4BY1 - chains A and B of the 16 polymer chains in the assembly; structure by X-ray diffraction, 3.60 A resolution.

# Chain A
Name: DNA-directed RNA polymerase II subunit RPB1
From: Saccharomyces cerevisiae
Notes: EC 2.7.7.6
UniProtKB: P04050 (RPB1_YEAST); residue numbers follow UniProt; this construct covers 1-1733
Chain sequence (1733 residues; row label = number of the first residue in the row):
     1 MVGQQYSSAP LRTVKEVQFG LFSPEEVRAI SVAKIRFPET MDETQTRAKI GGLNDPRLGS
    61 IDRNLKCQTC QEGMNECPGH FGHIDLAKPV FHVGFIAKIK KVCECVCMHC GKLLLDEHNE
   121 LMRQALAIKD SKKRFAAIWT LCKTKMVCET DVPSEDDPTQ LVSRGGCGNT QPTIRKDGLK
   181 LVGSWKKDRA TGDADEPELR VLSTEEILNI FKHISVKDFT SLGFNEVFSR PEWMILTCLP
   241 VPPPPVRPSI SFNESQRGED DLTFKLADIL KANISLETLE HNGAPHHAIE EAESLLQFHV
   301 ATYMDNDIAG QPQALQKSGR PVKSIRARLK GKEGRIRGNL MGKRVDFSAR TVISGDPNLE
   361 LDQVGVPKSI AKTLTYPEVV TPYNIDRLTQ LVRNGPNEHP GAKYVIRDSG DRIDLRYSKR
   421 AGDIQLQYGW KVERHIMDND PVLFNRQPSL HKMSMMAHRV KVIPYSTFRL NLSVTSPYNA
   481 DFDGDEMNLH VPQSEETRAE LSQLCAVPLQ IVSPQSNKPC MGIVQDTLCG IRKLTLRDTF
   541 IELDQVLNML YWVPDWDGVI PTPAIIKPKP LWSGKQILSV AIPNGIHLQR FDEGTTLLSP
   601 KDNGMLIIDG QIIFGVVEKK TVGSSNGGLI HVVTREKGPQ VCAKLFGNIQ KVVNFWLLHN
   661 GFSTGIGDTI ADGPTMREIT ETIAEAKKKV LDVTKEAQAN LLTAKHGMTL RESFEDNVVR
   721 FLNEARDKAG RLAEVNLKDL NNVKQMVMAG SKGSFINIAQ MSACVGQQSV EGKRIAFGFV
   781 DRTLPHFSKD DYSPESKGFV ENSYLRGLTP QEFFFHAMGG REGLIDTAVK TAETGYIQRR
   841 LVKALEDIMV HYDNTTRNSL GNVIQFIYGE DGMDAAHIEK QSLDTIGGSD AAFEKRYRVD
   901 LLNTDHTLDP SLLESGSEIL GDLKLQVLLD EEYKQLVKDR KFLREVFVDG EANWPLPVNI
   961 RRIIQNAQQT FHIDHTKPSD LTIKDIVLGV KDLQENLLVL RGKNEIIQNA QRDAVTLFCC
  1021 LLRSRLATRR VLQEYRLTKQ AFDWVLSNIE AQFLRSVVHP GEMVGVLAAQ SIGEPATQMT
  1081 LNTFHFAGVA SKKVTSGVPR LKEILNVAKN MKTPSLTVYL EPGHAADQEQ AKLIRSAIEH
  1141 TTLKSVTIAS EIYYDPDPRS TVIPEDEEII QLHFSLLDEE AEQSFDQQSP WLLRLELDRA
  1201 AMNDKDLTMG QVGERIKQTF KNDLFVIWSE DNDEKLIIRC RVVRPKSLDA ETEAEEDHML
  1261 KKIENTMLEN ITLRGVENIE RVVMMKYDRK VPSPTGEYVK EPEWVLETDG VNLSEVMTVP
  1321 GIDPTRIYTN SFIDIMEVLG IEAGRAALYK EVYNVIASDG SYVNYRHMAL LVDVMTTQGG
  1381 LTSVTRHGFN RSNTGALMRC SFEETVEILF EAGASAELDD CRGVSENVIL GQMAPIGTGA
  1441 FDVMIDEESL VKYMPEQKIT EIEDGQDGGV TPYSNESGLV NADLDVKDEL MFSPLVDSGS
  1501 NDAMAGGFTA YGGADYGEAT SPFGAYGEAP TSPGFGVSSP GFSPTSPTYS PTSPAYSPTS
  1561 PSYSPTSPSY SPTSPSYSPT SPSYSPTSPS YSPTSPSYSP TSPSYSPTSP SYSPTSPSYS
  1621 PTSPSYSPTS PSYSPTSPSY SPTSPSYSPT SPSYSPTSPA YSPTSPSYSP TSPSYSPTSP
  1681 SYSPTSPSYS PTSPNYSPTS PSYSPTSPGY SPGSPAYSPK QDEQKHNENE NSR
Unresolved in the structure: 1, 187-194, 1084-1093, 1245-1253, 1456-1733
Bound ions: Zn2+ site 1: Cys-67, Cys-70, Cys-77, His-80; Zn2+ site 2: Cys-107, Cys-110, Cys-148, Cys-167; Mg2+: Asp-481, Asp-483, Asp-485 (together with AMP-CPP) (shared with 1 residue of chain P)
Small-molecule neighbours: AMP-CPP (APC; diphosphomethylphosphonic acid adenosyl ester): Arg-446, Pro-448, Asn-479, Asp-481, Asp-483, Gln-1078, Leu-1081
Swiss-Prot annotation at these positions:
  - region: Pro-248 to Asp-260 (Lid loop), Asn-306 to Lys-323 (Rudder loop), Pro-810 to Glu-822 (Bridging helix)
  - binding site (Zn(2+)): Cys-67, Cys-70, Cys-77, His-80, Cys-107, Cys-110, Cys-148, Cys-167
  - binding site (Mg(2+)): Asp-481, Asp-483, Asp-485
  - modified residue: Thr-1471 (Phosphothreonine)
  - cross-link (Glycyl lysine isopeptide (Lys-Gly)): Lys-695 (interchain with G-Cter in ubiquitin), Lys-1246 (interchain with G-Cter in ubiquitin), Lys-1350 (interchain with G-Cter in ubiquitin)
  - natural variant: Ser-1653 to Pro-1659 (deletion: In strain: A364A)
  - mutagenesis: Lys-1246 (K1246R: Impairs ubiquitination during transcription stress)

# Chain B
Name: DNA-directed RNA polymerase II subunit RPB2
From: Saccharomyces cerevisiae
Notes: EC 2.7.7.6
UniProtKB: P08518 (RPB2_YEAST); the construct lacks a stretch of the UniProt sequence and is renumbered around it, so the offset changes along the chain: 1-919 = UniProt 1-919; 920-930 = UniProt 922-932; 933-1224 = UniProt 933-1224
Chain sequence (1224 residues; row label = number of the first residue in the row; note: 2 numbers in that range are skipped by the numbering (no residue carries them; nothing is unmodelled there); a row labelled like 919A-919B holds insertion residues (919A, then the next letters in order)):
     1 MSDLANSEKY YDEDPYGFED ESAPITAEDS WAVISAFFRE KGLVSQQLDS FNQFVDYTLQ
    61 DIICEDSTLI LEQLAQHTTE SDNISRKYEI SFGKIYVTKP MVNESDGVTH ALYPQEARLR
   121 NLTYSSGLFV DVKKRTYEAI DVPGRELKYE LIAEESEDDS ESGKVFIGRL PIMLRSKNCY
   181 LSEATESDLY KLKECPFDMG GYFIINGSEK VLIAQERSAG NIVQVFKKAA PSPISHVAEI
   241 RSALEKGSRF ISTLQVKLYG REGSSARTIK ATLPYIKQDI PIVIIFRALG IIPDGEILEH
   301 ICYDVNDWQM LEMLKPCVED GFVIQDRETA LDFIGRRGTA LGIKKEKRIQ YAKDILQKEF
   361 LPHITQLEGF ESRKAFFLGY MINRLLLCAL DRKDQDDRDH FGKKRLDLAG PLLAQLFKTL
   421 FKKLTKDIFR YMQRTVEEAH DFNMKLAINA KTITSGLKYA LATGNWEQKK AMSSRAAGVS
   481 QVLNRYTYSS TLSHLRRTNT PIGRDGKLAK PRQLHNTHWG LVCPAETPEG QACGLVKNLS
   541 LMSCISVGTD PMPIITFLSE WGMEPLEDYV PHQSPDATRV FVNGVWHGVH RNPARLMETL
   601 RTLRRKGDIN PEVSMIRDIR EKELKIFTDA GRVYRPLFIV EDDESLGHKE LKVRKGHIAK
   661 LMATEYQDIE GGFEDVEEYT WSSLLNEGLV EYIDAEEEES ILIAMQPEDL EPAEANEEND
   721 LDVDPAKRIR VSHHATTFTH CEIHPSMILG VAASIIPFPD HNQSPRNTYQ SAMGKQAMGV
   781 FLTNYNVRMD TMANILYYPQ KPLGTTRAME YLKFRELPAG QNAIVAIACY SGYNQEDSMI
   841 MNQSSIDRGL FRSLFFRSYM DQEKKYGMSI TETFEKPQRT NTLRMKHGTY DKLDDDGLIA
   901 PGVRVSGEDV IIGKTTPIS
919A-919B PD
   920 EEELGQRTAY H
   933 SKRDASTPLR STENGIVDQV LVTTNQDGLK FVKVRVRTTK IPQIGDKFAS RHGQKGTIGI
   993 TYRREDMPFT AEGIVPDLII NPHAIPSRMT VAHLIECLLS KVAALSGNEG DASPFTDITV
  1053 EGISKLLREH GYQSRGFEVM YNGHTGKKLM AQIFFGPTYY QRLRHMVDDK IHARARGPMQ
  1113 VLTRQPVEGR SRDGGLRFGE MERDCMIAHG AASFLKERLM EASDAFRVHI CGICGLMTVI
  1173 AKLNHNQFEC KGCDNKIDIY QIHIPYAAKL LFQELMAMNI TPRLYTDRSR DF
Unresolved in the structure: 1-19, 71-89, 135-163, 336-344, 438-445, 503-508, 669-677, 716-721, 919A-919B, 920-930
Bound ions: Zn2+: Cys-1163, Cys-1166, Cys-1182, Cys-1185
Small-molecule neighbours: AMP-CPP (APC; diphosphomethylphosphonic acid adenosyl ester): Arg-766, Tyr-769, Asp-837, Lys-987, Arg-1020

# How chain A and chain B interact
Pairs across the interface (459; chain A residue first):
  Val-2(A) / Ala-1157(B)
  Val-2(A) / Phe-1158(B)
  Val-2(A) / Arg-1159(B)
  Val-2(A) / His-1195(B)
  Gly-3(A) / Phe-1158(B)
  Gly-3(A) / Arg-1159(B)
  Gln-4(A) / Arg-1159(B)
  Gln-5(A) / Arg-1159(B)  hydrogen bond (backbone-side chain)
  Gln-5(A) / Leu-1175(B)
  Gln-5(A) / Asn-1176(B)  hydrogen bond
  Tyr-6(A) / Leu-1175(B)
  Ser-7(A) / Arg-1159(B)
  Ser-7(A) / His-1161(B)  hydrogen bond
  Ser-7(A) / Leu-1175(B)
  Ser-7(A) / Phe-1180(B)
  Ser-7(A) / Gln-1193(B)  hydrogen bond
  Ser-8(A) / Asn-1178(B)  hydrogen bond
  Ser-8(A) / Phe-1180(B)
  Ala-9(A) / His-1161(B)
  Ala-9(A) / Phe-1180(B)  hydrophobic
  Ala-9(A) / Ile-1191(B)
  Ala-9(A) / Gln-1193(B)
  Pro-10(A) / Ile-1191(B)
  Pro-10(A) / Tyr-1192(B)  hydrophobic
  Pro-10(A) / Gln-1193(B)  hydrogen bond (backbone-backbone)
  Leu-11(A) / Gln-1193(B)
  Leu-11(A) / His-1195(B)
  Arg-12(A) / Tyr-1192(B)  hydrogen bond
  Arg-12(A) / Gln-1193(B)  hydrogen bond (backbone-backbone)
  Arg-12(A) / Ile-1194(B)
  Arg-12(A) / Thr-1218(B)  hydrogen bond
  Thr-13(A) / Thr-1218(B)
  Val-14(A) / Ile-1194(B)  hydrophobic
  Val-14(A) / Leu-1216(B)  hydrophobic
  Val-14(A) / Tyr-1217(B)
  Lys-15(A) / Tyr-1217(B)  hydrogen bond (backbone-backbone)
  Lys-15(A) / Thr-1218(B)
  Lys-15(A) / Asp-1219(B)
  Lys-15(A) / Arg-1220(B)  hydrogen bond (backbone-side chain)
  Glu-16(A) / Arg-1215(B)
  Glu-16(A) / Leu-1216(B)
  Glu-16(A) / Tyr-1217(B)  hydrogen bond (backbone-backbone)
  Glu-16(A) / Asp-1219(B)
  Glu-16(A) / Arg-1220(B)
  Glu-16(A) / Ser-1221(B)  hydrogen bond
  Glu-16(A) / Arg-1222(B)
  Val-17(A) / Arg-1215(B)
  Val-17(A) / Leu-1216(B)  hydrophobic
  Gln-18(A) / Thr-1213(B)
  Gln-18(A) / Arg-1215(B)  hydrogen bond (backbone-backbone)
  Gln-18(A) / Tyr-1217(B)
  Phe-19(A) / Thr-1213(B)
  Gly-20(A) / Ile-1212(B)
  Gly-20(A) / Thr-1213(B)  hydrogen bond (backbone-backbone)
  Leu-21(A) / Asn-1211(B)
  Leu-21(A) / Thr-1213(B)
  Phe-22(A) / Met-1208(B)  hydrophobic
  Phe-22(A) / Asn-1211(B)  hydrogen bond (backbone-backbone)
  Phe-22(A) / Thr-1213(B)
  Glu-26(A) / Cys-1166(B)
  Glu-26(A) / Leu-1168(B)
  Glu-26(A) / Arg-1215(B)  salt bridge
  Ala-29(A) / Lys-1183(B)
  Ala-29(A) / Gly-1184(B)
  Ile-30(A) / Leu-1168(B)  hydrophobic
  Ile-30(A) / Thr-1170(B)
  Ile-30(A) / Lys-1183(B)  hydrogen bond (backbone-side chain)
  Val-32(A) / Lys-1183(B)
  Gln-68(A) / Ile-1172(B)
  Thr-69(A) / Lys-1174(B)
  Cys-70(A) / Lys-1174(B)
  Gln-71(A) / Lys-1174(B)
  Gln-71(A) / Leu-1175(B)
  Gln-71(A) / Asn-1176(B)  hydrogen bond
  Gln-71(A) / His-1177(B)
  Glu-72(A) / Ala-1173(B)
  Glu-72(A) / Lys-1174(B)
  Glu-72(A) / Leu-1175(B)  hydrogen bond (side chain-backbone)
  Met-74(A) / Arg-1116(B)  hydrogen bond (backbone-side chain)
  Asn-75(A) / Arg-1116(B)
  Glu-76(A) / Phe-1158(B)
  Glu-76(A) / Arg-1159(B)  salt bridge
  Pro-78(A) / Lys-1201(B)
  Gly-79(A) / Lys-1201(B)
  Gly-79(A) / Gln-1205(B)
  Phe-81(A) / Gln-1205(B)
  Phe-81(A) / Met-1208(B)  hydrophobic
  Phe-81(A) / Ala-1209(B)
  His-92(A) / Met-1210(B)
  His-92(A) / Asn-1211(B)
  Phe-95(A) / Ile-1212(B)  hydrophobic
  Phe-228(A) / Arg-1215(B)
  Trp-233(A) / Asn-1211(B)
  Leu-236(A) / Asn-1211(B)
  Pro-240(A) / Met-1208(B)
  Pro-240(A) / Asn-1211(B)
  Pro-242(A) / Ala-1209(B)  hydrophobic
  Pro-245(A) / Leu-1114(B)
  Pro-245(A) / Tyr-1198(B)
  Pro-245(A) / Lys-1201(B)
  Val-246(A) / Leu-1114(B)
  Val-246(A) / Leu-1202(B)  hydrophobic
  Val-246(A) / Gln-1205(B)
  Pro-248(A) / Leu-1114(B)
  Asn-253(A) / Arg-884(B)  hydrogen bond
  Asn-253(A) / Arg-935(B)
  Glu-254(A) / Ile-918(B)
  Glu-254(A) / Arg-935(B)
  Ser-255(A) / Ile-918(B)
  Gln-256(A) / Tyr-866(B)
  Tyr-303(A) / Ala-1209(B)  hydrogen bond (side chain-backbone)
  Met-304(A) / Met-1210(B)  hydrophobic
  Ser-318(A) / Lys-470(B)
  Ser-318(A) / Ala-471(B)
  Gly-319(A) / Lys-470(B)
  Ile-325(A) / Glu-1206(B)
  Ile-325(A) / Ala-1209(B)  hydrophobic
  Ile-325(A) / Met-1210(B)  hydrophobic
  Arg-328(A) / Glu-1206(B)  salt bridge
  Leu-329(A) / Glu-1206(B)
  Leu-329(A) / Met-1210(B)  hydrophobic
  Arg-335(A) / Leu-1114(B)
  Arg-335(A) / Ala-1199(B)
  Arg-335(A) / Leu-1202(B)
  Arg-335(A) / Glu-1206(B)  salt bridge
  Ile-336(A) / Leu-1203(B)  hydrophobic
  Arg-337(A) / Arg-1129(B)  hydrogen bond (backbone-side chain)
  Arg-337(A) / Glu-1132(B)  salt bridge
  Gly-338(A) / Arg-1129(B)  hydrogen bond (backbone-side chain)
  Asn-339(A) / Thr-1115(B)
  Asn-339(A) / Gln-1117(B)  hydrogen bond (backbone-side chain)
  Asn-339(A) / Asp-1156(B)
  Asn-339(A) / Ala-1199(B)
  Leu-340(A) / Pro-1197(B)  hydrophobic
  Leu-340(A) / Ala-1199(B)  hydrophobic
  Leu-340(A) / Ala-1200(B)
  Met-341(A) / Glu-1132(B)
  Met-341(A) / Arg-1135(B)
  Gly-342(A) / Arg-1129(B)  hydrogen bond (backbone-side chain)
  Gly-342(A) / Phe-1130(B)
  Lys-343(A) / Gln-1117(B)
  Lys-343(A) / Leu-1128(B)
  Lys-343(A) / Arg-1129(B)
  Lys-343(A) / Phe-1130(B)  hydrogen bond (backbone-backbone)
  Lys-343(A) / Leu-1151(B)  hydrogen bond (side chain-backbone)
  Lys-343(A) / Ser-1155(B)
  Lys-343(A) / Asp-1156(B)
  Lys-343(A) / Pro-1197(B)
  Arg-344(A) / Gln-1117(B)
  Arg-344(A) / Pro-1118(B)
  Arg-344(A) / Val-1119(B)
  Arg-344(A) / Glu-1120(B)  salt bridge
  Arg-344(A) / Gly-1121(B)
  Arg-344(A) / Gly-1127(B)  hydrogen bond (side chain-backbone)
  Arg-344(A) / Leu-1128(B)
  Arg-344(A) / Arg-1129(B)
  Arg-344(A) / Ser-1155(B)  hydrogen bond (backbone-side chain)
  Val-345(A) / Pro-1118(B)
  Val-345(A) / Gly-1127(B)
  Val-345(A) / Leu-1128(B)  hydrogen bond (backbone-backbone)
  Val-345(A) / Phe-1130(B)  hydrophobic
  Val-345(A) / Arg-1150(B)
  Val-345(A) / Ala-1154(B)
  Asp-346(A) / Arg-1106(B)  salt bridge
  Asp-346(A) / Arg-1108(B)
  Asp-346(A) / Gly-1109(B)
  Asp-346(A) / Met-1111(B)
  Asp-346(A) / Pro-1118(B)
  Asp-346(A) / Arg-1150(B)  hydrogen bond (backbone-side chain)
  Asp-346(A) / Ala-1154(B)  hydrogen bond (backbone-backbone)
  Phe-347(A) / Arg-1106(B)  hydrogen bond (backbone-backbone)
  Phe-347(A) / Ala-1107(B)
  Phe-347(A) / Arg-1108(B)
  Phe-347(A) / Arg-1150(B)  hydrogen bond (backbone-side chain)
  Ser-348(A) / Ala-1105(B)
  Ser-348(A) / Arg-1106(B)  hydrogen bond (backbone-backbone)
  Ser-348(A) / Gly-1127(B)
  Ser-348(A) / Leu-1128(B)  hydrogen bond (side chain-backbone)
  Ala-349(A) / His-1104(B)
  Ala-349(A) / Ala-1105(B)  hydrophobic
  Ala-349(A) / Leu-1128(B)
  Arg-350(A) / Lys-1102(B)
  Arg-350(A) / Ile-1103(B)
  Arg-350(A) / His-1104(B)  hydrogen bond (backbone-backbone)
  Arg-350(A) / Leu-1128(B)
  Thr-351(A) / Val-1099(B)
  Thr-351(A) / Ile-1103(B)
  Val-352(A) / Gly-977(B)
  Val-352(A) / Val-1099(B)  hydrophobic
  Val-352(A) / Lys-1102(B)
  Ser-354(A) / Ile-990(B)
  Gly-355(A) / Tyr-833(B)
  Asp-356(A) / Tyr-833(B)  hydrogen bond
  Pro-357(A) / Ser-831(B)
  Pro-357(A) / Gly-832(B)
  Pro-357(A) / Tyr-833(B)
  Asn-358(A) / Tyr-833(B)  hydrogen bond
  Ser-369(A) / Ile-1103(B)
  Ile-370(A) / Ile-1103(B)  hydrophobic
  Ile-370(A) / Ala-1105(B)  hydrophobic
  Thr-373(A) / Ala-1105(B)
  Thr-373(A) / Ala-1107(B)
  Leu-374(A) / Arg-1106(B)
  Leu-374(A) / Ala-1107(B)  hydrophobic
  Tyr-404(A) / Arg-1108(B)
  Arg-412(A) / Arg-1108(B)
  Glu-433(A) / Arg-1108(B)  salt bridge
  Gln-447(A) / Glu-1134(B)
  Ser-449(A) / Met-1133(B)
  Ser-449(A) / Glu-1134(B)  hydrogen bond
  Ser-449(A) / Cys-1137(B)
  His-451(A) / Cys-1137(B)  hydrogen bond (backbone-side chain)
  Lys-452(A) / His-1141(B)  hydrogen bond (backbone-side chain)
  Met-455(A) / Phe-1130(B)  hydrophobic
  Met-455(A) / Glu-1134(B)
  Met-455(A) / Cys-1137(B)  hydrophobic
  Met-455(A) / Met-1138(B)  hydrophobic
  Met-455(A) / His-1141(B)  hydrogen bond (backbone-side chain)
  Tyr-465(A) / Ile-976(B)  hydrophobic
  Ser-466(A) / Gln-975(B)  hydrogen bond
  Ser-466(A) / Val-1099(B)
  Ser-466(A) / Asp-1100(B)  hydrogen bond
  Ser-466(A) / Ile-1103(B)
  Thr-467(A) / Gly-977(B)
  Arg-469(A) / Tyr-833(B)
  Arg-469(A) / Gly-991(B)  hydrogen bond (side chain-backbone)
  Leu-472(A) / Gln-835(B)
  Leu-472(A) / Glu-836(B)
  Thr-475(A) / Glu-836(B)
  Ala-480(A) / Glu-836(B)
  Asp-481(A) / Asp-837(B)
  Phe-482(A) / Gln-835(B)
  Phe-482(A) / Glu-836(B)  hydrogen bond (backbone-backbone)
  Phe-482(A) / Asp-837(B)
  Phe-482(A) / Ser-838(B)
  Phe-482(A) / Thr-989(B)  hydrogen bond (backbone-side chain)
  Asp-483(A) / Asp-837(B)
  Asp-483(A) / Lys-979(B)
  Asp-483(A) / Lys-987(B)  salt bridge
  Asp-483(A) / Thr-989(B)
  Gly-484(A) / Thr-989(B)
  Gly-484(A) / Lys-1102(B)
  Glu-486(A) / Lys-1102(B)
  Asn-488(A) / Leu-1128(B)
  His-490(A) / Arg-1150(B)  hydrogen bond
  Val-491(A) / Arg-1150(B)  hydrogen bond (backbone-side chain)
  Pro-492(A) / Glu-1149(B)
  Gln-493(A) / Glu-1149(B)  hydrogen bond (backbone-side chain)
  Ser-494(A) / Glu-1149(B)  hydrogen bond (backbone-side chain)
  Glu-496(A) / Ser-1145(B)
  Thr-497(A) / Phe-1146(B)
  Thr-497(A) / Glu-1149(B)
  Glu-500(A) / Ala-1143(B)
  Glu-500(A) / Ala-1144(B)  hydrogen bond (side chain-backbone)
  Glu-500(A) / Ser-1145(B)  hydrogen bond (side chain-backbone)
  Glu-500(A) / Phe-1146(B)  hydrogen bond (side chain-backbone)
  Leu-504(A) / His-1141(B)
  Cys-505(A) / Met-1138(B)  hydrophobic
  Cys-505(A) / His-1141(B)
  Gln-510(A) / His-1141(B)  hydrogen bond
  Val-524(A) / Gln-835(B)
  Gln-525(A) / Gln-835(B)
  Gln-525(A) / Glu-836(B)  hydrogen bond (side chain-backbone)
  Gln-525(A) / His-1015(B)
  Asp-526(A) / Cys-829(B)  hydrogen bond
  Asp-526(A) / Gly-832(B)
  Asp-526(A) / Asn-834(B)
  Asp-526(A) / Gln-835(B)  hydrogen bond
  Asp-526(A) / Asn-1013(B)  hydrogen bond
  Asp-526(A) / His-1015(B)
  Thr-527(A) / Gln-835(B)
  Cys-529(A) / His-1015(B)
  Glu-542(A) / Lys-1079(B)  salt bridge
  Leu-657(A) / Cys-829(B)  hydrophobic
  Leu-658(A) / Tyr-830(B)  hydrophobic
  Leu-658(A) / Asn-1074(B)  hydrogen bond (backbone-side chain)
  Leu-658(A) / His-1076(B)
  Leu-658(A) / Leu-1081(B)
  His-659(A) / Asn-1074(B)  hydrogen bond
  His-659(A) / Thr-1077(B)
  Asn-660(A) / Leu-1081(B)
  Asn-660(A) / Met-1082(B)  hydrogen bond (backbone-backbone)
  Asn-660(A) / Ala-1083(B)  hydrogen bond (backbone-backbone)
  Gly-661(A) / Leu-1081(B)
  Gly-661(A) / Ala-1083(B)
  Phe-662(A) / Ile-827(B)
  Phe-662(A) / Ala-828(B)
  Phe-662(A) / Cys-829(B)  hydrogen bond (backbone-backbone)
  Phe-662(A) / Pro-1014(B)  hydrophobic
  Ser-663(A) / Ile-827(B)  hydrogen bond (side chain-backbone)
  Ser-663(A) / Pro-1014(B)
  Ser-663(A) / Gln-1084(B)
  Ser-663(A) / Ile-1085(B)
  Ser-663(A) / Phe-1086(B)  hydrogen bond (side chain-backbone)
  Thr-664(A) / Ile-827(B)
  Thr-664(A) / Ile-1017(B)
  Thr-664(A) / Phe-1086(B)
  Gly-665(A) / Leu-1026(B)
  Gly-665(A) / Phe-1069(B)
  Gly-665(A) / Phe-1086(B)
  Ile-666(A) / Leu-1026(B)  hydrophobic
  Ile-666(A) / Ile-1027(B)  hydrophobic
  Ile-666(A) / Leu-1030(B)  hydrophobic
  Ile-666(A) / Val-1052(B)  hydrophobic
  Ile-666(A) / Arg-1067(B)
  Ile-666(A) / Phe-1086(B)  hydrophobic
  Asp-668(A) / Phe-1069(B)
  Ile-670(A) / Arg-1067(B)
  Thr-680(A) / Ile-729(B)
  Ile-683(A) / Ile-729(B)  hydrophobic
  Met-746(A) / His-1015(B)  hydrogen bond
  Met-746(A) / Pro-1018(B)  hydrophobic
  Ser-751(A) / His-1015(B)
  Lys-752(A) / His-1015(B)
  Lys-752(A) / Ser-1019(B)
  Lys-752(A) / Arg-1020(B)
  Asn-757(A) / Pro-1018(B)
  Asn-757(A) / Ser-1019(B)
  Asn-757(A) / Met-1021(B)
  Gln-760(A) / Met-1021(B)
  Met-761(A) / Pro-1018(B)
  Met-761(A) / Met-1021(B)  hydrophobic
  Met-761(A) / Val-1023(B)  hydrophobic
  Glu-771(A) / Lys-510(B)
  Glu-771(A) / Gln-513(B)
  Ala-776(A) / Asn-516(B)
  Gly-778(A) / His-400(B)
  Gly-778(A) / His-515(B)
  Gly-778(A) / Asn-516(B)  hydrogen bond (backbone-side chain)
  Phe-779(A) / Asn-516(B)
  Phe-779(A) / Thr-517(B)
  Phe-779(A) / Glu-698(B)
  Phe-779(A) / Glu-699(B)
  Val-780(A) / Glu-699(B)  hydrogen bond (backbone-side chain)
  Arg-782(A) / Glu-698(B)  hydrogen bond (side chain-backbone)
  Arg-782(A) / Glu-699(B)  hydrogen bond (side chain-backbone)
  Arg-782(A) / Ile-701(B)  hydrogen bond (side chain-backbone)
  Thr-783(A) / Asn-516(B)
  Pro-785(A) / Glu-698(B)
  Pro-785(A) / Ile-701(B)
  Pro-785(A) / Leu-702(B)
  Pro-785(A) / Ile-703(B)  hydrogen bond (backbone-backbone)
  His-786(A) / Trp-519(B)
  His-786(A) / Leu-702(B)
  His-786(A) / Ile-703(B)
  His-786(A) / Met-705(B)
  His-786(A) / Glu-742(B)  salt bridge
  Phe-787(A) / Leu-702(B)
  Lys-789(A) / Arg-620(B)
  Glu-795(A) / Val-731(B)
  Glu-801(A) / Ile-729(B)
  Asn-802(A) / Arg-728(B)
  Asn-802(A) / Ile-729(B)  hydrogen bond (side chain-backbone)
  Tyr-804(A) / His-761(B)  hydrogen bond (backbone-side chain)
  Tyr-804(A) / Asn-762(B)
  Tyr-804(A) / Gln-763(B)
  Tyr-804(A) / Met-1021(B)  hydrophobic
  Tyr-804(A) / Val-1023(B)  hydrophobic
  Leu-805(A) / His-761(B)  hydrogen bond (backbone-side chain)
  Leu-805(A) / Val-1023(B)  hydrophobic
  Leu-805(A) / Val-1052(B)
  Arg-806(A) / Pro-725(B)
  Arg-806(A) / Lys-727(B)  hydrogen bond (side chain-backbone)
  Arg-806(A) / Arg-728(B)
  Arg-806(A) / Ile-729(B)
  Arg-806(A) / His-761(B)
  Gly-807(A) / Arg-728(B)
  Gly-807(A) / Asp-760(B)
  Gly-807(A) / His-761(B)
  Leu-808(A) / Arg-728(B)  hydrogen bond (backbone-side chain)
  Leu-808(A) / Asp-760(B)  hydrogen bond (backbone-backbone)
  Leu-808(A) / Phe-1047(B)
  Thr-809(A) / Ile-729(B)
  Thr-809(A) / Phe-1047(B)
  Pro-810(A) / Trp-519(B)
  Pro-810(A) / Met-705(B)  hydrophobic
  Pro-810(A) / Pro-745(B)  hydrophobic
  Pro-810(A) / Phe-1047(B)  hydrophobic
  Gln-811(A) / Met-705(B)
  Gln-811(A) / Val-731(B)
  Phe-813(A) / Ile-748(B)  hydrophobic
  Phe-813(A) / Leu-749(B)  hydrophobic
  Phe-813(A) / Pro-759(B)
  Phe-813(A) / Asn-767(B)
  Phe-813(A) / Phe-1047(B)  hydrophobic
  Phe-814(A) / Leu-514(B)  hydrophobic
  Phe-814(A) / His-515(B)
  Phe-814(A) / Asn-516(B)
  Phe-814(A) / Trp-519(B)  hydrophobic
  His-816(A) / Gln-763(B)
  His-816(A) / Ser-764(B)  hydrogen bond (side chain-backbone)
  Ala-817(A) / Leu-514(B)
  Ala-817(A) / Pro-524(B)  hydrophobic
  Ala-817(A) / Ser-764(B)
  Met-818(A) / Leu-514(B)
  Met-818(A) / Asn-516(B)
  Gly-820(A) / Ser-764(B)
  Arg-821(A) / Arg-512(B)  hydrogen bond (side chain-backbone)
  Arg-821(A) / Leu-514(B)
  Arg-821(A) / Pro-524(B)  hydrogen bond (side chain-backbone)
  Arg-821(A) / Thr-527(B)
  Arg-821(A) / Lys-537(B)
  Leu-824(A) / Glu-529(B)
  Leu-824(A) / Cys-533(B)  hydrophobic
  Leu-824(A) / Thr-768(B)
  Leu-824(A) / Tyr-769(B)  hydrophobic
  Ile-825(A) / Arg-512(B)
  Ile-825(A) / Gln-513(B)
  Ala-828(A) / Gly-530(B)
  Ala-828(A) / Gln-531(B)
  Arg-839(A) / Glu-1132(B)  salt bridge
  Val-842(A) / Asp-1136(B)
  Lys-843(A) / Glu-1132(B)  salt bridge
  Lys-843(A) / Arg-1135(B)
  Glu-846(A) / Arg-1135(B)  salt bridge
  Glu-1062(A) / Ala-1140(B)
  Met-1063(A) / Ile-1139(B)
  Met-1063(A) / Ala-1140(B)
  Val-1066(A) / Asp-1136(B)
  Val-1066(A) / Ile-1139(B)  hydrophobic
  Val-1066(A) / Ala-1140(B)  hydrophobic
  Gln-1070(A) / Ala-1140(B)
  Lys-1144(A) / Glu-262(B)  salt bridge
  His-1258(A) / Glu-319(B)  salt bridge
  Asn-1265(A) / Gly-263(B)
  Asn-1265(A) / Ser-265(B)
  Glu-1269(A) / Gly-263(B)
  Leu-1409(A) / Leu-1207(B)  hydrophobic
  Phe-1410(A) / Met-1210(B)  hydrophobic
  Phe-1410(A) / Ile-1212(B)  hydrophobic
  Leu-1418(A) / Arg-1222(B)  hydrogen bond (backbone-side chain)
  Asp-1420(A) / Arg-1220(B)  hydrogen bond (backbone-side chain)
  Asp-1420(A) / Arg-1222(B)  salt bridge
  Arg-1422(A) / Asp-1223(B)  hydrogen bond (side chain-backbone)
  Arg-1422(A) / Phe-1224(B)
  Val-1424(A) / Ile-1139(B)  hydrophobic
  Val-1428(A) / Arg-1135(B)
  Val-1428(A) / Leu-1147(B)  hydrophobic
  Val-1428(A) / Leu-1151(B)  hydrophobic
  Ile-1429(A) / Pro-1197(B)
  Ile-1429(A) / Ala-1200(B)
  Leu-1430(A) / His-1195(B)
  Leu-1430(A) / Ile-1196(B)
  Leu-1430(A) / Pro-1197(B)
  Leu-1430(A) / Leu-1216(B)  hydrophobic
  Gly-1431(A) / Met-1152(B)
  Gly-1431(A) / His-1195(B)
  Gly-1431(A) / Pro-1197(B)
  Met-1433(A) / Ala-1144(B)  hydrophobic
  Met-1433(A) / Ser-1145(B)
  Met-1433(A) / Lys-1148(B)
  Ala-1434(A) / Ala-1144(B)
  Ile-1436(A) / Gly-1142(B)
  Ile-1436(A) / Ala-1144(B)
  Gly-1437(A) / Gly-1142(B)
  Thr-1438(A) / Gly-1142(B)  hydrogen bond (backbone-backbone)
  Thr-1438(A) / Ala-1144(B)
  Thr-1438(A) / Ser-1145(B)
  Gly-1439(A) / Ala-1144(B)
Other interface residues (no listed pair), chain A (235 interface residues in all): Val-27, Ser-31, Cys-77, His-80, Cys-238, Pro-243, Arg-326, Ile-353, Pro-367, Thr-375, Tyr-417, Leu-443, Asn-445, Leu-501, Gly-667, Thr-669, Asn-742, Val-743, Gly-753, Val-770, Phe-777, Asp-781, Leu-784, Ser-788, Glu-812, Glu-822, Leu-1067, Thr-1083, Val-1406, Gly-1413, Cys-1421, Ser-1425, Gln-1432
Other interface residues (no listed pair), chain B (211 interface residues in all): Ser-264, Met-472, His-518, Cys-523, Gly-534, Ala-695, Ser-700, Ala-704, Ala-726, Arg-730, Pro-765, His-887, Ser-919, Gly-988, Gly-1131, Val-1160, Phe-1204, Pro-1214

# In short
235 residues of chain A and 211 residues of chain B are in contact, with 88 hydrogen bonds and 17 salt
bridges. Polar contacts include Glu-26(A)/Arg-1215(B), Glu-76(A)/Arg-1159(B) and Arg-328(A)/Glu-1206(B).
AMP-CPP is bound between chain A and chain B.
Here chain A is DNA-directed RNA polymerase II subunit RPB1 and chain B is DNA-directed RNA polymerase II
subunit RPB2, both from Saccharomyces cerevisiae. Entry 4BY1 (elongating RNA Polymerase II-Bye1 TLD complex
soaked with AMPCPP) was determined by X-ray diffraction together with 4BXX, 4BXZ and 4BY7 from the same study.
